Entry 6O4K (X-ray diffraction, 2.06 A resolution); this record covers chains B and C of the 4 polymer chains in the assembly.

== Chain B (and C) ==
Protein: Alpha-aminoadipic semialdehyde dehydrogenase
Organism: Homo sapiens
Notes: EC 1.2.1.31, 1.2.1.3, 1.2.1.8; chain C of this document is another copy of the same molecule, construct and numbering; everything in this record applies to it too
UniProt: P49419 (AL7A1_HUMAN); residues 1-511 here correspond to UniProt positions 29-539 (UniProt number = residue number + 28)
Amino-acid sequence (513 residues; each row starts with the number of its first residue; numbers below 1 keep their minus sign (Gly-1 is residue -1)):
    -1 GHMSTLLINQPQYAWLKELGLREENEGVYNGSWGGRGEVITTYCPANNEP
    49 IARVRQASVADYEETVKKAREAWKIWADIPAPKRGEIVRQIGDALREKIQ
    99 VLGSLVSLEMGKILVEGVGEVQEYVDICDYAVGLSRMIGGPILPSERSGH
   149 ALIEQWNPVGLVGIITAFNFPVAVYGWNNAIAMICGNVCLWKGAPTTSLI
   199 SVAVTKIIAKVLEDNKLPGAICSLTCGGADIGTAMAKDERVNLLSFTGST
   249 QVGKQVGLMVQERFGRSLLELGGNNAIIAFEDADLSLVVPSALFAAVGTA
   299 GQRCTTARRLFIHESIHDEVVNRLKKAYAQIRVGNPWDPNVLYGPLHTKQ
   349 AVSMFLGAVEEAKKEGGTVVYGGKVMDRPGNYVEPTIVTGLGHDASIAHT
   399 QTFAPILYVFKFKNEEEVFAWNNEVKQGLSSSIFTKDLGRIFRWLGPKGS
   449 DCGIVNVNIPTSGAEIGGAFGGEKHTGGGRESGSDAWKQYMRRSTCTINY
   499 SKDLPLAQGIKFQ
Not modelled in the structure: -1 to 2
Construct notes: expression tag (-1 to 0); engineered mutation Gln399 (Glu427 in P49419)
Ligand contacts: NAD (nicotinamide-adenine-dinucleotide): Ile163, Thr164, Ala165, Phe166, Lys190, Gly191, Ala192, Pro193, Gly225, Gly226, Ala227, Gly230, Thr231, Phe244, Thr245, Gly246, Ser247, Val250, Val254, Phe401

== How chain B and chain C interact ==
Pairs across the interface (48):
  Pro78(B) - Ser143(C)
  Pro78(B) - Glu144(C)
  Pro78(B) - Arg145(C)
  Pro78(B) - Ser146(C)
  Ala79(B) - Pro142(C)  hydrophobic
  Pro80(B) - Pro142(C)
  Pro80(B) - Ser143(C)
  Pro80(B) - Glu144(C)
  Lys81(B) - Glu144(C)  hydrogen bond (side chain-backbone)
  Ser133(B) - Pro142(C)
  Arg134(B) - Leu141(C)
  Arg134(B) - Pro142(C)
  Arg134(B) - Glu144(C)  salt bridge
  Met135(B) - Leu141(C)
  Ile136(B) - Ile140(C)
  Ile136(B) - Pro142(C)
  Gly137(B) - Ile140(C)
  Gly138(B) - Pro139(C)
  Gly138(B) - Ile140(C)  hydrogen bond (backbone-backbone)
  Pro139(B) - Gly138(C)
  Ile140(B) - Ile136(C)
  Ile140(B) - Gly137(C)
  Ile140(B) - Gly138(C)  hydrogen bond (backbone-backbone)
  Ile140(B) - Ile151(C)  hydrophobic
  Ile140(B) - Glu152(C)
  Ile140(B) - Gln153(C)
  Leu141(B) - Met135(C)
  Pro142(B) - Ala79(C)  hydrophobic
  Pro142(B) - Pro80(C)
  Pro142(B) - Ser133(C)
  Pro142(B) - Arg134(C)
  Pro142(B) - Met135(C)
  Pro142(B) - Ile136(C)
  Ser143(B) - Pro78(C)
  Ser143(B) - Pro80(C)
  Glu144(B) - Pro78(C)
  Glu144(B) - Pro80(C)
  Glu144(B) - Lys81(C)  hydrogen bond (backbone-side chain)
  Glu144(B) - Arg134(C)  salt bridge
  Arg145(B) - Pro78(C)
  Ser146(B) - Pro78(C)
  Ile151(B) - Ile140(C)  hydrophobic
  Glu152(B) - Ile140(C)
  Gln153(B) - Ile140(C)
  Leu436(B) - Ile439(C)  hydrophobic
  Leu436(B) - Asn456(C)
  Ile439(B) - Leu436(C)  hydrophobic
  Asn456(B) - Leu436(C)
Other interface residues (no listed pair), chain B (26 interface residues in all): Asp76, Lys434
Other interface residues (no listed pair), chain C (26 interface residues in all): Asp76, Lys434

== Overview ==
The chain B/chain C interface involves 26 residues from each chain, with 4 hydrogen bonds and 2 salt bridges.
Among the polar pairs are Arg134(B)-Glu144(C), Lys81(B)-Glu144(C) and Gly138(B)-Ile140(C). Ligands of chain B:
NAD.
Both chains are Alpha-aminoadipic semialdehyde dehydrogenase (Homo sapiens). Entry 6O4K (Structure of ALDH7A1
mutant E399Q complexed with NAD) was determined by X-ray diffraction, deposited together with 6O4I, 6O4L and
6U2X.
